6TPS - chains P and Q of the 22 polymer chains in the assembly; structure by electron microscopy, 3.54 A resolution.

[Chain P]
Protein: RNA polymerase I-specific transcription initiation factor RRN6
From: Saccharomyces cerevisiae (strain ATCC 204508 / S288c)
Reference sequence: P32786 (RRN6_YEAST); residue numbers follow UniProt; this construct covers 169-779
Amino-acid sequence (636 residues; each row starts with the number of its first residue; note: 100 numbers in that range are skipped by the numbering (no residue carries them; nothing is unmodelled there)):
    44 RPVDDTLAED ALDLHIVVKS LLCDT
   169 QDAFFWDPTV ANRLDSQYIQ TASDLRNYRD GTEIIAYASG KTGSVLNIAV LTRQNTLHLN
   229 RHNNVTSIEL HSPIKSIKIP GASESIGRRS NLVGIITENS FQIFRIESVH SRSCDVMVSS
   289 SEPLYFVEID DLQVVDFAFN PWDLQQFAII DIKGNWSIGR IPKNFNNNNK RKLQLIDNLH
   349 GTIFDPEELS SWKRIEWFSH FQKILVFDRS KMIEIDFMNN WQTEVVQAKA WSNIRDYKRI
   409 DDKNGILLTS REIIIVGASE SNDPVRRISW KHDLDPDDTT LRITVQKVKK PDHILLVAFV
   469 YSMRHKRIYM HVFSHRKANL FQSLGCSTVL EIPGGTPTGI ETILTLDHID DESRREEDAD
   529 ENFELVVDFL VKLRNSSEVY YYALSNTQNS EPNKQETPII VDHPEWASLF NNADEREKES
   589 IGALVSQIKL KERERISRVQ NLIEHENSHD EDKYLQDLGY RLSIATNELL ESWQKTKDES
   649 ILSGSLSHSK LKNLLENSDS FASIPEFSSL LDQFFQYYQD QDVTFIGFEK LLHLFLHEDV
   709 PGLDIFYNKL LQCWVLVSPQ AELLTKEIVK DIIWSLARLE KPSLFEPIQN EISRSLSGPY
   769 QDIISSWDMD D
Not modelled in the structure: 306-313, 336-341, 512-530, 559-566
Construct notes: expression tag (44-68)

[Chain Q]
Protein: RNA polymerase I-specific transcription initiation factor RRN7
From: Saccharomyces cerevisiae (strain ATCC 204508 / S288c)
Reference sequence: P40992 (RRN7_YEAST); residues 1-514 here = UniProt positions 1-514
Amino-acid sequence (514 residues; each row starts with the number of its first residue):
     1 MSTFIRGPIC GTDNCPSRLW RIIDGRRTCQ YGHVMEGDVE FNDDEDDLNG LGAGVITRRL
    61 NLTTNATGSF QSSQLTNSQL LQQQQRQSHK KFKKLIGHEA KLLFLKSFQF ILKRQIRWLI
   121 TEMRFPKEFE HVAKIIWLKI LKTINDQPQE ELKLQLHMTS TISILYLAST HLSLPVYTCD
   181 YIKWICTAKM PYFQASEILP KSWRIQLPNY YVSILEGSIS PFNGQLYNKI ALTCGMIHFK
   241 EFFNSEISCQ GLLLKLVMQC ALPPEFYFYT KQVIEFEETD IRNLTLWERT DERHTGRVSN
   301 HAELRVLSYF MLTINWMLSF DRDRQYPLKW ILSLTESLTQ RTTTSESIGR NIVKVVYPDK
   361 PTSSDYFQWS EEETLEFLKW MEKQFLPTQT KSLHNENGSM EMTIDQKIAR RKLYKIFPLD
   421 REANHDGEFN DSTHQLTFIE DLQERYAKQT PFFESNKIRD SLNYQEANPP ARKEAIGRLL
   481 THIASQLLVD FAISKEQLKD CISRIKNACL HRMN
Not modelled in the structure: 1-2, 46-56, 391-404, 421-431, 454-468
Metal / ion sites: Zn2+: Cys-10, Cys-15, Cys-29
Swiss-Prot annotation at these positions:
  - zinc finger: Thr-3 to Glu-36 (RRN7-type)
  - region: Gly-37 to Ala-66 (B-reader), Thr-67 to Lys-101 (B-linker)
  - binding site (Zn(2+)): Cys-10, Cys-15, Cys-29, His-33
  - mutagenesis: Cys-29 (C29A: Impaired binding to Pol I), His-33 (H33S: Impaired binding to Pol I)
Reported in the primary citation:
  - conformationally variable residues (order/disorder transition): Asp-46 to Ile-56

[Chain P / chain Q interface]
Pairs across the interface - 122 pairs, chain P then chain Q:
  Arg-472(P) / Lys-360(Q)  hydrogen bond (backbone-side chain)
  Arg-475(P) / Phe-367(Q)
  Leu-498(P) / Phe-367(Q)
  Leu-498(P) / Gln-368(Q)
  Ile-567(P) / Arg-478(Q)  hydrogen bond (backbone-side chain)
  Val-569(P) / Gly-477(Q)
  Val-569(P) / Arg-478(Q)
  Val-569(P) / Thr-481(Q)
  His-571(P) / Thr-481(Q)
  Glu-573(P) / Lys-495(Q)  salt bridge
  Glu-573(P) / Lys-499(Q)
  Trp-574(P) / Lys-495(Q)
  Trp-574(P) / Lys-499(Q)
  Leu-577(P) / Asn-315(Q)
  Leu-577(P) / Ile-502(Q)  hydrophobic
  Leu-577(P) / Ser-503(Q)
  Leu-577(P) / Lys-506(Q)
  Phe-578(P) / Asn-315(Q)  hydrogen bond (backbone-side chain)
  Phe-578(P) / Leu-480(Q)  hydrophobic
  Asn-580(P) / Lys-506(Q)  hydrogen bond
  Arg-584(P) / Asn-514(Q)  hydrogen bond (backbone-side chain)
  Glu-585(P) / Leu-510(Q)
  Lys-586(P) / Phe-320(Q)
  Ser-588(P) / Met-513(Q)  hydrogen bond
  Ser-588(P) / Asn-514(Q)  hydrogen bond
  Ile-589(P) / Trp-316(Q)  hydrophobic
  Ile-589(P) / Leu-510(Q)  hydrophobic
  Leu-592(P) / Met-513(Q)  hydrophobic
  Val-593(P) / Phe-320(Q)
  Gln-595(P) / Gln-272(Q)
  Ile-596(P) / Gln-272(Q)
  Lys-597(P) / Asp-323(Q)  salt bridge
  Lys-599(P) / Gln-272(Q)
  Glu-600(P) / Phe-268(Q)
  Glu-600(P) / Tyr-269(Q)
  Glu-600(P) / Gln-272(Q)
  Arg-603(P) / Lys-271(Q)
  Ile-649(P) / Phe-242(Q)
  Leu-650(P) / Glu-241(Q)
  Leu-650(P) / Phe-242(Q)  hydrophobic
  Ser-651(P) / Phe-243(Q)
  Gly-652(P) / Phe-242(Q)
  His-656(P) / Asn-244(Q)  hydrogen bond
  Lys-698(P) / Arg-124(Q)
  Lys-698(P) / Phe-125(Q)  hydrogen bond (side chain-backbone)
  Lys-698(P) / Pro-126(Q)
  Leu-699(P) / Leu-174(Q)  hydrophobic
  Leu-699(P) / Pro-175(Q)
  His-701(P) / Arg-124(Q)
  Leu-702(P) / Phe-125(Q)  hydrophobic
  Leu-702(P) / Val-176(Q)  hydrophobic
  Leu-702(P) / Lys-255(Q)  hydrogen bond (backbone-side chain)
  Phe-703(P) / Pro-175(Q)  hydrophobic
  Phe-703(P) / Gly-251(Q)
  Phe-703(P) / Leu-254(Q)  hydrophobic
  Phe-703(P) / Lys-255(Q)
  Phe-703(P) / Met-258(Q)
  Leu-704(P) / Phe-438(Q)
  Leu-704(P) / Ile-439(Q)  hydrophobic
  His-705(P) / Glu-346(Q)  salt bridge
  His-705(P) / Phe-438(Q)
  Gln-720(P) / Gln-443(Q)  hydrogen bond (backbone-side chain)
  Cys-721(P) / Gln-443(Q)
  Cys-721(P) / Tyr-446(Q)
  Trp-722(P) / Leu-254(Q)  hydrophobic
  Trp-722(P) / Pro-264(Q)
  Trp-722(P) / Tyr-446(Q)
  Leu-724(P) / Gln-443(Q)
  Leu-724(P) / Ala-447(Q)  hydrophobic
  Leu-724(P) / Thr-450(Q)
  Val-725(P) / Gln-449(Q)
  Val-725(P) / Thr-450(Q)
  Val-725(P) / Phe-452(Q)
  Val-725(P) / Phe-453(Q)
  Ser-726(P) / Pro-263(Q)
  Ser-726(P) / Pro-264(Q)
  Ser-726(P) / Glu-265(Q)
  Pro-727(P) / Glu-265(Q)
  Pro-727(P) / Phe-452(Q)
  Leu-732(P) / Glu-265(Q)
  Leu-732(P) / Phe-268(Q)
  Glu-735(P) / Phe-268(Q)
  Ile-736(P) / Tyr-267(Q)  hydrophobic
  Ile-736(P) / Phe-268(Q)  hydrophobic
  Asp-739(P) / Gln-250(Q)
  Asp-739(P) / Tyr-267(Q)
  Ile-740(P) / Gln-250(Q)
  Ile-740(P) / Gly-251(Q)
  Ser-743(P) / Ser-173(Q)  hydrogen bond (backbone-side chain)
  Ser-743(P) / Gln-250(Q)  hydrogen bond
  Glu-748(P) / Leu-172(Q)
  Lys-749(P) / His-171(Q)  hydrogen bond (side chain-backbone)
  Lys-749(P) / Leu-172(Q)
  Leu-752(P) / Glu-128(Q)
  Pro-755(P) / Glu-128(Q)
  Pro-755(P) / Ile-135(Q)  hydrophobic
  Asn-758(P) / Ile-135(Q)
  Glu-759(P) / Lys-134(Q)
  Glu-759(P) / Leu-138(Q)
  Arg-762(P) / Leu-138(Q)
  Ser-763(P) / Leu-138(Q)
  Ser-765(P) / Lys-142(Q)  hydrogen bond (backbone-side chain)
  Gly-766(P) / Lys-142(Q)
  Pro-767(P) / Lys-142(Q)
  Pro-767(P) / Asn-145(Q)
  Gln-769(P) / Leu-102(Q)
  Gln-769(P) / Asn-145(Q)  hydrogen bond
  Asp-770(P) / Leu-138(Q)
  Asp-770(P) / Leu-141(Q)
  Asp-770(P) / Asn-145(Q)
  Ser-773(P) / Gln-109(Q)
  Ser-774(P) / Gln-109(Q)
  Ser-774(P) / Leu-138(Q)
  Trp-775(P) / Lys-106(Q)
  Trp-775(P) / Gln-109(Q)
  Trp-775(P) / Lys-113(Q)
  Asp-776(P) / Gln-109(Q)  hydrogen bond
  Asp-776(P) / Lys-113(Q)  salt bridge
  Asp-776(P) / Lys-134(Q)  salt bridge
  Met-777(P) / Lys-113(Q)
  Met-777(P) / Glu-130(Q)
  Asp-778(P) / Lys-106(Q)  salt bridge
Other interface residues (no listed pair), chain P (72 interface residues in all): Gly-590, Phe-693, Glu-706, Ala-729
Other interface residues (no listed pair), chain Q (82 interface residues in all): Phe-110, Met-123, His-131, Lys-139, Tyr-177, Leu-199, Ser-248, Leu-262, Phe-276, Met-317, Ser-363, Ser-364, Thr-437, Ala-484, Leu-498

[Summary]
72 residues of chain P and 82 residues of chain Q are in contact, with 17 hydrogen bonds and 6 salt bridges.
Polar pairs include Glu-573(P)/Lys-495(Q), Lys-597(P)/Asp-323(Q) and His-705(P)/Glu-346(Q). Curated annotation
(UniProt) lists 4 Zn2+-binding residues and 2 mutagenesis sites on chain Q. From the paper: conformational
variability at Asp-46(Q).
Chain P is RNA polymerase I-specific transcription initiation factor RRN6 and chain Q is RNA polymerase
I-specific transcription initiation factor RRN7, both from Saccharomyces cerevisiae (strain ATCC 204508 /
S288c); the structure, early intermediate RNA Polymerase I Pre-initiation complex - eiPIC, was determined by
electron microscopy.
